PDB entry 4EN9 | X-ray diffraction, 2.64 A resolution | chains A and B

# Chain A
Molecule: Hemagglutinin components HA-22/23/53
Organism: Clostridium botulinum
Notes: fragment: HA22-23(HA3a)
Reference sequence: P46085 (HA70_CLOBO); numbering as in UniProt (aligned over 1-203)
Amino-acid sequence (224 residues; row label = number of the first residue in the row; numbers below 1 keep their minus sign (Ile-20 is residue -20)):
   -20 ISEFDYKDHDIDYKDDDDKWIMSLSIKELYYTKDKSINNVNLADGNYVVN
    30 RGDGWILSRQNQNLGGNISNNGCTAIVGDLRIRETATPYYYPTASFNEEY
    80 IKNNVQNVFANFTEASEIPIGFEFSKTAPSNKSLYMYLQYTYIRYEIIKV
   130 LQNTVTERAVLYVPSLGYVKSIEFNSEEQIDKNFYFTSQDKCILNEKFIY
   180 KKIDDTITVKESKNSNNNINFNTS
Disordered / not traced: -20 to 14, 185-203
Sequence notes: expression tag (-20 to 0)

# Chain B
Molecule: Hemagglutinin components HA-22/23/53
Organism: Clostridium botulinum
Notes: fragment: HA53(HA3b)
Reference sequence: P46085 (HA70_CLOBO); numbering as in UniProt (aligned over 204-623)
Amino-acid sequence (420 residues; row label = number of the first residue in the row):
   204 QTILPYPNGLYVINKGDGYMRTNDKDLIGTLLIESSTSGSIIQPRLRNTT
   254 RPLFNTSNPTIFSQEYTEARLNDAFNIQLFNTSTTLFKFVEEAPTNKNIS
   304 MKVYNTYEKYELINYQNGNIDDKAEYYLPSLGKCEVSDAPSPQAPVVETP
   354 VDQDGFIQTGPNENIIVGVINPSENIEEISTPIPDDYTYNIPTSIQNNAC
   404 YVLFKVNTTGVYKITTKNNLPPLIIYEAIGSSNRNMNSNNLSNDNIKAIK
   454 YITGLNRSDAKSYLIVSLFKDKNYYIRIPQISSSTTSQLIFKRELGNISD
   504 LADSTVNILDNLNTSGTHYYTRQSPDVGNYISYQLTIPGDFNNIASSIFS
   554 FRTRNNQGIGTLYRLTESINGYNLITINNYSDLLNNVEPISLLNGATYIF
   604 RVKVTELNNYNIIFDAYRNS
What the authors report for this chain:
  - binding site for N-acetyl-alpha-neuraminic acid: Thr524

# Interface between chain A and chain B
Residue-residue contacts - 105 pairs, chain A then chain B:
  Asn17(A) with Met439(B)
  Ser37(A) with Ile432(B); Gly433(B); Arg437(B)
  Arg38(A) with Asp276(B); Ala277(B), hydrogen bond (side chain-backbone); Phe278(B); Ile432(B), hydrogen bond (side chain-backbone); Ile449(B); Ala451(B)
  Gln39(A) with Phe278(B); Asn279(B)
  Gln41(A) with Asn217(B), hydrogen bond; Glu311(B); Tyr313(B); Glu366(B), hydrogen bond
  Asn42(A) with Phe278(B), hydrogen bond (side chain-backbone); Asn279(B), hydrogen bond (side chain-backbone); Ile280(B); Leu331(B)
  Leu43(A) with Thr288(B); Leu334(B)
  Gly44(A) with Asp220(B); Glu311(B); Ser333(B); Leu334(B)
  Gly45(A) with Asp220(B), hydrogen bond (backbone-side chain); Ser333(B), hydrogen bond (backbone-side chain); Leu334(B), hydrogen bond (backbone-backbone); Gly335(B)
  Asn46(A) with Phe292(B); Leu334(B); Gly335(B)
  Ile47(A) with Gly221(B); Phe292(B); Gly335(B), hydrogen bond (backbone-backbone); Lys336(B); Cys337(B), hydrogen bond (backbone-backbone); Thr362(B); Gly363(B)
  Ser48(A) with Cys337(B)
  Asn49(A) with Cys337(B); Glu338(B); Val339(B), hydrogen bond (side chain-backbone)
  Asn50(A) with Glu294(B); Val339(B), hydrogen bond (side chain-backbone)
  Gly51(A) with Glu294(B)
  Cys52(A) with Val293(B); Glu294(B), hydrogen bond (backbone-side chain); Met304(B), hydrophobic; Cys337(B), hydrophobic; Val339(B), hydrophobic
  Thr53(A) with Phe292(B); Val293(B), hydrogen bond (backbone-backbone)
  Ala54(A) with Lys291(B)
  Ile55(A) with Phe290(B); Lys291(B), hydrogen bond (backbone-backbone)
  Val56(A) with Leu289(B)
  Gly57(A) with Thr288(B); Leu289(B), hydrogen bond (backbone-backbone)
  Asp58(A) with Thr287(B), hydrogen bond; Thr288(B), hydrogen bond
  Leu59(A) with Thr287(B)
  Tyr68(A) with Gln281(B)
  Tyr70(A) with Arg437(B), hydrogen bond; Asn438(B); Asp447(B)
  Pro71(A) with Asn438(B), hydrogen bond (backbone-side chain)
  Thr72(A) with Asn438(B); Met439(B)
  Tyr114(A) with Asp220(B), hydrogen bond; Pro364(B)
  Leu117(A) with Thr288(B)
  Tyr119(A) with Thr287(B)
  Arg123(A) with Asn436(B), hydrogen bond (side chain-backbone)
  Val134(A) with Met439(B)
  Thr135(A) with Met439(B); Asn440(B); Ser441(B), hydrogen bond (backbone-backbone)
  Glu136(A) with Met439(B); Asn440(B)
  Arg137(A) with Arg437(B); Asn438(B); Met439(B), hydrogen bond (backbone-backbone)
  Val139(A) with Arg437(B)
  Phe153(A) with Thr362(B); Gly363(B); Pro364(B)
  Ser155(A) with Asn365(B), hydrogen bond (backbone-side chain)
  Glu156(A) with Asn365(B), hydrogen bond (backbone-side chain)
  Glu157(A) with Asn365(B), hydrogen bond (backbone-side chain)
  Ile159(A) with Asn365(B)
  Lys161(A) with Asn367(B), hydrogen bond (side chain-backbone); Ile368(B)
  Tyr164(A) with Pro364(B); Asn365(B), hydrogen bond (side chain-backbone); Glu366(B); Ile368(B), hydrophobic
  Phe165(A) with Phe278(B), hydrophobic; Ile368(B), hydrophobic; Val370(B), hydrophobic
  Ser167(A) with Ile432(B); Gly433(B), hydrogen bond (backbone-backbone)
  Gln168(A) with Ser435(B), hydrogen bond
  Asp169(A) with Arg437(B), salt bridge
Interface residues without a listed pair, chain A (53 interface residues in all): Ile16, Ile61, Thr64, Thr66, Ala73, Ala138
Interface residues without a listed pair, chain B (52 interface residues in all): Leu282, Thr309, Ser445, Lys473

# In short
Chain A and chain B form an interface of 53 and 52 residues respectively, with 32 hydrogen bonds and 1 salt
bridge. Polar contacts include Asp169(A)-Arg437(B), Arg38(A)-Ala277(B) and Arg38(A)-Ile432(B). From the paper:
a binding site for N-acetyl-alpha-neuraminic acid at Thr524(B).
Chain A is Hemagglutinin components HA-22/23/53 and chain B is Hemagglutinin components HA-22/23/53, both from
Clostridium botulinum; the structure, Crystal structure of HA70 (HA3) subcomponent of Clostridium botulinum
type C progenitor toxin in complex with ..., was determined by X-ray diffraction (same publication as 4EN6,
4EN7 and 4EN8).
